8E7C - chain B; structure by X-ray diffraction, 2.45 A resolution.

[Chain B]
Molecule: Main Protease
From: Porcine deltacoronavirus
Reference sequence: A0A0E3N825 (A0A0E3N825_9NIDO); residues 1-307 here correspond to UniProt positions 2509-2815 (UniProt number = residue number + 2508)
Sequence (307 residues; row label = number of the first residue in the row):
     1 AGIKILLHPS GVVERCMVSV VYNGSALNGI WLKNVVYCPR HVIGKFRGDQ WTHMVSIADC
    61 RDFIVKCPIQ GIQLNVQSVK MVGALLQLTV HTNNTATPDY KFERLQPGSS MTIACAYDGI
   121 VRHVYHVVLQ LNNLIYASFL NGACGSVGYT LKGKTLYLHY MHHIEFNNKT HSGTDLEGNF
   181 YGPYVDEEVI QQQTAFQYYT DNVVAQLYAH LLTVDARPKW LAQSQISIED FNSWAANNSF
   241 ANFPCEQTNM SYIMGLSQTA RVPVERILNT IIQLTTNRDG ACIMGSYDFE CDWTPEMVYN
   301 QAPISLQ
Disordered / not traced: 277-288, 305-307
Glycans and other covalent adducts: compound V2M linked to Cys-144
Small-molecule neighbours: V2M (N-[(2S)-1-({(2S,3S)-3,4-dihydroxy-1-[(3S)-2-oxopyrrolidin-3-yl]butan-2-yl}amino)-4-methyl-1-oxopentan-2-yl]-4-methoxy-1H-indole-2-carboxamide): Ala-26, Leu-27, His-41, Lys-45, Phe-139, Leu-140, Asn-141, Gly-142, Ala-143, His-162, His-163, Ile-164, Glu-165, Asn-167, His-171, Asp-186, Glu-187, Glu-188, Val-189
Reported in the primary citation:
  - binding site for V2M: Asn-141, Ile-164, Glu-165, Glu-188

[In short]
Compound V2M is covalently linked to Cys-144. From the paper: a binding site for V2M at Asn-141, Ile-164 and
Glu-165 among others.
Chain B is Main Protease (Porcine deltacoronavirus); the structure, Crystal Structure of Porcine
Deltacoronavirus (HKU-15) Mpro with Pfizer Intravenous Inhibitor PF-00835231, was determined by X-ray
diffraction together with 8DSU, 8E7N and 8FWX from the same study.
